PDB entry 9E1U | electron microscopy, 3.10 A resolution | chains C and I of the 11 polymer chains in the assembly

== Chain C ==
Name: Histone H2A type 1
Source organism: Xenopus laevis
UniProtKB: P06897 (H2A1_XENLA); residues 0-129 here correspond to UniProt positions 1-130 (UniProt number = residue number + 1)
Sequence (130 residues; numbered 0 to 129; the number before each row is that of its first residue; numbering starts at 0):
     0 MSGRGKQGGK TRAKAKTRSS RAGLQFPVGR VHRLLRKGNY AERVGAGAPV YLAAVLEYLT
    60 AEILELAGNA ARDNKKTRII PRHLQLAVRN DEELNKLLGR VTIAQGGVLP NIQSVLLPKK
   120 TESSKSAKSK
Disordered / not traced: 0-9, 119-129
Differences from the reference sequence: conflict Arg99 (Gly100 in P06897), Ser123 (Ala124 in P06897)
UniProt features mapped onto this chain:
  - modified residue: Ser1 (N-acetylserine), Lys5 (N6-(2-hydroxyisobutyryl)lysine), Lys9 (N6-(2-hydroxyisobutyryl)lysine), Lys36 (N6-(2-hydroxyisobutyryl)lysine), Lys74 (N6-(2-hydroxyisobutyryl)lysine), Lys75 (N6-(2-hydroxyisobutyryl)lysine), Lys95 (N6-(2-hydroxyisobutyryl)lysine), Gln104 (N5-methylglutamine), Lys118 (N6-(2-hydroxyisobutyryl)lysine)
  - cross-link (Glycyl lysine isopeptide (Lys-Gly)): Lys13 (interchain with G-Cter in ubiquitin), Lys15 (interchain with G-Cter in ubiquitin), Lys119 (interchain with G-Cter in ubiquitin)

== Chain I ==
Molecule: 151-nt DNA strand
Sequence (151 nucleotides; each row starts with the number of its first residue; numbers below 1 keep their minus sign (DC-74 is residue -74)):
   -74 CACAGGATGT ATATATCTGA CACGTGCCTG GAGACTAGGG AGTAATCCCC TTGGCGGTTA
   -14 AAACGCGGGG GACAGCGCGT ACGTGCGTTT AAGCGGTGCT AGAGCTGTCT ACGACCAATT
    46 GAGCGGCCTC GGCACCGGGA TTCTCCAGGG C

== Interface between chain C and chain I ==
Residue-residue contacts (15):
  Arg11(C) - DT44(I)  base contact
  Arg11(C) - DT45(I)  sugar contact
  Lys13(C) - DA47(I)  salt bridge to the phosphate
  Arg29(C) - DC49(I)  phosphate contact
  Arg29(C) - DG50(I)  salt bridge to the phosphate
  Arg42(C) - DA39(I)  phosphate contact
  Arg42(C) - DC40(I)  phosphate contact
  Val43(C) - DA39(I)  sugar contact
  Val43(C) - DC40(I)  hydrogen bond to the phosphate
  Gly44(C) - DA39(I)  phosphate contact
  Ala45(C) - DA39(I)  phosphate contact
  Lys75(C) - DA59(I)  phosphate contact
  Thr76(C) - DA59(I)  hydrogen bond to the phosphate
  Arg77(C) - DC58(I)  sugar contact
  Arg77(C) - DA59(I)  hydrogen bond to the phosphate
Also at the interface, not in a pair above, chain C (12 interface residues in all): His31, Glu41
Also at the interface, not in a pair above, chain I (10 interface residues in all): DC60

== Summary ==
12 residues of chain C face 10 of chain I across their interface; the contacts include 3 hydrogen bonds and 2
salt bridges. Polar pairs include Val43(C)-DC40(I), Thr76(C)-DA59(I) and Arg77(C)-DA59(I).
Here chain C is Histone H2A type 1 (Xenopus laevis) and chain I is a 151-nt DNA strand. Entry 9E1U (Snf2h
bound nucleosome complex - ClassC1) was determined by electron microscopy together with 9E1L, 9E1M, 9E1N,
9E1O, 9E1P, 9E1Q and 4 further entries from the same study.
